PDB entry 7VHE | X-ray diffraction, 1.90 A resolution | chains A and D of the 7 polymer chains in the assembly

[Chain A]
Molecule: rRNA N-glycosylase
Organism: Escherichia coli
Notes: EC 3.2.2.22
UniProtKB: Q8XBV2 (Q8XBV2_ECOLX); residues 1-297 here correspond to UniProt positions 23-319 (UniProt number = residue number + 22)
Amino-acid sequence (297 residues; each row starts with the number of its first residue):
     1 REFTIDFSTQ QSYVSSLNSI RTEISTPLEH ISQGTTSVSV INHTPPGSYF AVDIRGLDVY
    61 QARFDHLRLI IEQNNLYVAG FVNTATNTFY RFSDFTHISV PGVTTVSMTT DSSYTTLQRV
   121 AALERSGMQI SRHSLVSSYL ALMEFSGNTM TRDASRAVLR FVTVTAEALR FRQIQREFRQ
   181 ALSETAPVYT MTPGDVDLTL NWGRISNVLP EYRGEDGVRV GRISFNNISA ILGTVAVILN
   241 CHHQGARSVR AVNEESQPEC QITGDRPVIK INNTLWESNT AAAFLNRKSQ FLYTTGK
Unresolved in the structure: 243-256
Disulfide bonds: Cys241-Cys260
Reported in the primary citation:
  - catalytic residues: Glu167, Arg170 (citing earlier work)

[Chain D]
Molecule: Shiga toxin 2 B subunit
Organism: Escherichia coli
UniProtKB: Q7DJJ2 (Q7DJJ2_ECOLX); residues 1-70 here correspond to UniProt positions 20-89 (UniProt number = residue number + 19)
Amino-acid sequence (70 residues; row label = number of the first residue in the row):
     1 ADCAKGKIEF SKYNEDDTFT VKVDGKEYWT SRWNLQPLLQ SAQLTGMTVT IKSSTCESGS
    61 GFAEVQFNND
Disulfide bonds: Cys3-Cys56

[Interface between chain A and chain D]
Pairs across the interface - 25 pairs, chain A then chain D:
  Leu200(A) with Asn69(D); Asp70(D)
  Arg204(A) with Thr45(D), hydrogen bond (side chain-backbone)
  Arg222(A) with Asn69(D)
  Ile262(A) with Gln43(D); Leu44(D); Thr45(D); Gly46(D)
  Thr263(A) with Leu44(D)
  Asn279(A) with Leu44(D), hydrogen bond (side chain-backbone); Thr45(D)
  Ala282(A) with Leu44(D)
  Ala283(A) with Ser41(D), hydrogen bond (backbone-side chain); Leu44(D), hydrophobic; Thr45(D)
  Asn286(A) with Pro37(D), hydrogen bond (side chain-backbone); Gln40(D), hydrogen bond; Ser41(D), hydrogen bond
  Arg287(A) with Pro37(D); Ser41(D), hydrogen bond
  Lys288(A) with Pro37(D)
  Tyr293(A) with Asn34(D), hydrogen bond (side chain-backbone); Pro37(D), hydrophobic
  Gly296(A) with Trp33(D)
  Lys297(A) with Trp33(D)
Also at the interface, not in a pair above, chain A (15 interface residues in all): Thr280
Also at the interface, not in a pair above, chain D (12 interface residues in all): Leu38

[Overview]
15 residues of chain A face 12 of chain D across their interface, with 8 hydrogen bonds. Among the polar pairs
are Arg204(A)-Thr45(D), Asn279(A)-Leu44(D) and Ala283(A)-Ser41(D). From the paper: catalytic residues
Glu167(A) and Arg170(A).
Chain A is rRNA N-glycosylase and chain D is Shiga toxin 2 B subunit, both from Escherichia coli; the
structure, Crystal structure of the STX2a complexed with RRRA peptide, was determined by X-ray diffraction
(same publication as 7VHC, 7VHD and 7VHF).
